Entry 8D9R (electron microscopy, 20.00 A resolution (very low resolution: no residue pairs are listed; an interface is given only as per-side residue counts)); this record covers chains B and M of the 60 polymer chains in the assembly.

# Chain B
Molecule: AP-1 complex subunit beta-1
Organism: Homo sapiens
UniProtKB: Q10567 (AP1B1_HUMAN); numbering as in UniProt (aligned over 1-949)
Amino-acid sequence (949 residues; numbered 1 to 949; the number before each row is that of its first residue):
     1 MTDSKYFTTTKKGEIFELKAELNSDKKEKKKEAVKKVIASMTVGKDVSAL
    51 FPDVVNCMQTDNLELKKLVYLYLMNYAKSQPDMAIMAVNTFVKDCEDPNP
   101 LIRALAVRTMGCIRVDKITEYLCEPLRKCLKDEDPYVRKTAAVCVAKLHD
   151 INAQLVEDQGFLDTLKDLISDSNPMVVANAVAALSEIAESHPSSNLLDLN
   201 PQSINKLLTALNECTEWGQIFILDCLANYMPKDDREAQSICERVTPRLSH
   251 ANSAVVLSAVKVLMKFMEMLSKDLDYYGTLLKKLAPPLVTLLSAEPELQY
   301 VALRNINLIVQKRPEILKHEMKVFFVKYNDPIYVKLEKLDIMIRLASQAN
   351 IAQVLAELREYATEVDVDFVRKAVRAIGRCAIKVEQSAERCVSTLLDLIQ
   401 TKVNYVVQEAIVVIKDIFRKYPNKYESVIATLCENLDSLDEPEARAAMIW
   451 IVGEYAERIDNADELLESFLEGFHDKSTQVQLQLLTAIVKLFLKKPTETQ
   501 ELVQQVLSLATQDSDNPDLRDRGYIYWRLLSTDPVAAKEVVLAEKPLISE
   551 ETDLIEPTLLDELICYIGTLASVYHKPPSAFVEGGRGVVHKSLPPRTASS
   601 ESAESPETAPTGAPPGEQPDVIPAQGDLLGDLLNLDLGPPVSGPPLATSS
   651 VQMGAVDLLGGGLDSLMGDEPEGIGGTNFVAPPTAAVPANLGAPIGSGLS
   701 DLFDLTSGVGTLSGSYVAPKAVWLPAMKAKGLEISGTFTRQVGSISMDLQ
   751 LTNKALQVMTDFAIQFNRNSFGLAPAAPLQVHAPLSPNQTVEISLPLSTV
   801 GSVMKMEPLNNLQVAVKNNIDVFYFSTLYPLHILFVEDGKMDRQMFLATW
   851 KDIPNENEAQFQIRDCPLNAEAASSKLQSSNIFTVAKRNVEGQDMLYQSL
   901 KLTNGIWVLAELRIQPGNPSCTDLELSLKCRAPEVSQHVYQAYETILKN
Not modelled in the structure: 1-13, 584-949
Construct notes: engineered mutation Arg359 (Lys in Q10567), Lys476 (Glu in Q10567)
Curated features (UniProtKB/Swiss-Prot):
  - modified residue: Lys318 (N6-acetyllysine), Tyr574 (3'-nitrotyrosine)
  - natural variant: Cys144 (C144R: In KIDAR), Glu792 to Asn949 (deletion: In KIDAR)

# Chain M
Molecule: AP-1 complex subunit mu-1
Organism: Mus musculus
UniProtKB: P35585 (AP1M1_MOUSE); numbering as in UniProt (aligned over 1-423)
Amino-acid sequence (423 residues; numbered 1 to 423; the number before each row is that of its first residue):
     1 MSASAVYVLDLKGKVLICRNYRGDVDMSEVEHFMPILMEKEEEGMLSPIL
    51 AHGGVRFMWIKHNNLYLVATSKKNACVSLVFSFLYKVVQVFSEYFKELEE
   101 ESIRDNFVIIYELLDELMDFGYPQTTDSKILQEYITQEGHKLETGAPRPP
   151 ATVTNAVSWRSEGIKYRKNEVFLDVIEAVNLLVSANGNVLRSEIVGSIKM
   201 RVFLSGMPELRLGLNDKVLFDNTGRGKSKSVELEDVKFHQCVRLSRFEND
   251 RTISFIPPDGEFELMSYRLNTHVKPLIWIESVIEKHSHSRIEYMVKAKSQ
   301 FKRRSTANNVEIHIPVPNDADSPKFKTTVGSVKWVPENSEIVWSVKSFPG
   351 GKEYLMRAHFGLPSVEAEDKEGKPPISVKFEIPYFTTSGIQVRYLKIIEK
   401 SGYQALPWVRYITQNGDYQLRTQ
Not modelled in the structure: 1, 139-145
Curated features (UniProtKB/Swiss-Prot):
  - modified residue: Ser2 (N-acetylserine), Thr152 (Phosphothreonine), Thr154 (Phosphothreonine), Thr223 (Phosphothreonine)

# Interface between chain B and chain M
At this resolution (20 A) residue pairs are not listed: 10 residues of chain B and 11 of chain M lie at the interface.

# Summary
Chain B and chain M form an interface of 10 and 11 residues respectively.
Chain B is AP-1 complex subunit beta-1 (Homo sapiens) and chain M is AP-1 complex subunit mu-1 (Mus musculus);
the structure, AP-1, Arf1, Nef lattice on MHC-I lipopeptide incorporated wide membrane tubes, centered on
gamma-Arf1, was determined by electron microscopy (same publication as 7UX3, 8D4C, 8D4D, 8D4E, 8D4F, 8D4G and
5 further entries).
